Entry 2QGW (X-ray diffraction, 2.39 A resolution); this record covers chains A and C of the 4 polymer chains in the assembly.

== Chain A ==
Protein: Estrogen receptor
Source organism: Homo sapiens
Notes: fragment: Steroid-binding region, residues 298-554
UniProt: P03372 (ESR1_HUMAN); numbering as in UniProt (aligned over 298-554)
Amino-acid sequence (258 residues; row label = number of the first residue in the row):
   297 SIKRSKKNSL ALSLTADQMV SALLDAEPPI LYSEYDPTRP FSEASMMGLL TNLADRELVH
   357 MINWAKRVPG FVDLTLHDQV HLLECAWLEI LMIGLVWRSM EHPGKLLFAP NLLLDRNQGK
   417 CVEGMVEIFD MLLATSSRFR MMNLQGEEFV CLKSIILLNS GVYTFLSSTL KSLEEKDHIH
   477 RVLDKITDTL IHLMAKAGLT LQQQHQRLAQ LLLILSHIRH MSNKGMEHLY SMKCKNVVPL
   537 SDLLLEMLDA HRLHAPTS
Unresolved in the structure: 297-304, 462-469, 549-554
Construct notes: expression tag (297); engineered mutation S537 (Tyr in P03372)
Residues lining bound ligands: 3-chloro-2-(4-hydroxyphenyl)-2H-indazol-5-ol (EES): M343, L346, T347, L349, A350, E353, L384, L387, M388, L391, R394, F404, M421, I424, G521, H524, L525, M528
From the paper describing this entry:
  - conformationally variable residues (side-chain flip): L536
  - mutagenesis - Y537S: increased signaling (citing earlier work)
  - mutagenesis - Y537S: increased stability in response to tritiated estradiol

== Chain C ==
Protein: Nuclear receptor coactivator 2
UniProt: Q8BN74 (Q8BN74_MOUSE); residues 686-698 here = UniProt positions 686-698
Amino-acid sequence (13 residues; each row starts with the number of its first residue):
   686 KHKILHRLLQ DSS
Unresolved in the structure: 697-698

== Interface between chain A and chain C ==
Contacting residue pairs (22):
  I358(A) - L690(C)  hydrophobic
  I358(A) - L693(C)  hydrophobic
  I358(A) - L694(C)  hydrophobic
  K362(A) - L693(C)
  K362(A) - L694(C)
  L372(A) - H691(C)
  L372(A) - L694(C)  hydrophobic
  L372(A) - Q695(C)
  H373(A) - H691(C)
  Q375(A) - L694(C)
  V376(A) - L690(C)
  V376(A) - H691(C)
  V376(A) - L694(C)  hydrophobic
  L379(A) - L694(C)  hydrophobic
  E380(A) - L690(C)
  D538(A) - I689(C)
  L539(A) - I689(C)
  L539(A) - L693(C)  hydrophobic
  E542(A) - K688(C)
  E542(A) - I689(C)  hydrogen bond (side chain-backbone)
  E542(A) - L690(C)  hydrogen bond (side chain-backbone)
  M543(A) - L690(C)  hydrophobic
Interface residues without a listed pair, chain A (13 interface residues in all): F367
Interface residues without a listed pair, chain C (8 interface residues in all): D696

== Summary ==
Chain A and chain C form an interface of 13 and 8 residues respectively, with 2 hydrogen bonds. Among the
polar pairs are E542(A)-I689(C) and E542(A)-L690(C). Chain A binds
3-chloro-2-(4-hydroxyphenyl)-2H-indazol-5-ol. The paper reports that Y537S of chain A increases signaling;
conformational variability at L536(A).
Chain A is Estrogen receptor (Homo sapiens) and chain C is Nuclear receptor coactivator 2; the structure,
Crystal Structure of the Estrogen Receptor Alpha Ligand Binding Domain Complexed with a Chloro-Indazole
Compound, was determined by X-ray diffraction, deposited together with 2B23, 2QA6, 2QA8, 2QAB, 2QGT, 2QH6 and
3 further entries.
